PDB entry 5CFF | X-ray diffraction, 2.50 A resolution | chains A and C of the 4 polymer chains in the assembly

# Chain A (and C)
Protein: Miranda
Source organism: Drosophila melanogaster
Notes: chain C of this document is another copy of the same molecule, construct and numbering; everything in this record applies to it too
UniProt: Q9VDR7 (Q9VDR7_DROME); numbering as in UniProt (aligned over 514-589)
Amino-acid sequence (95 residues; each row starts with the number of its first residue):
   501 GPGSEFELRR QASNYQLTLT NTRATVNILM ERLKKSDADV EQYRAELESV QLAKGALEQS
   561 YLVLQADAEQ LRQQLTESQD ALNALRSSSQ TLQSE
Unresolved in the structure: 501-502, 590-595 (chain C: 501, 589-595)
Differences from the reference sequence: expression tag (501-513, 590-595)
Modified / non-standard residues: Mse-530 (selenomethionine; parent Met)
From the paper describing this entry:
  - contacts within the chain: Ser-536/Asp-537 (hydrogen bond), Ser-578/Gln-579 (hydrogen bond)
  - self-association interface (contacts with another copy of this molecule); pairs are residue here / residue on that copy: Ser-578/Ser-578 (hydrogen bond)
  - mutagenesis - L529E, L557E: abolished binding to Miranda (chain A)
  - mutagenesis - L529E, L557E: abolished binding to Staufen
  - mutagenesis - L529E, L557E: decreased binding to Brat
  - mutagenesis - L529E: unchanged localization

# How chain A and chain C interact
Pairs across the interface (68):
  Ser-504(A) / Ser-504(C)
  Ser-504(A) / Glu-505(C)
  Glu-505(A) / Ser-504(C)
  Leu-508(A) / Leu-508(C)  hydrophobic
  Leu-508(A) / Gln-511(C)  hydrogen bond (backbone-side chain)
  Gln-511(A) / Gln-511(C)
  Ala-512(A) / Gln-511(C)
  Tyr-515(A) / Tyr-515(C)  hydrophobic
  Tyr-515(A) / Leu-519(C)  hydrophobic
  Gln-516(A) / Tyr-515(C)
  Thr-518(A) / Leu-519(C)
  Leu-519(A) / Thr-518(C)
  Leu-519(A) / Leu-519(C)  hydrophobic
  Thr-522(A) / Thr-522(C)
  Val-526(A) / Val-526(C)  hydrophobic
  Val-526(A) / Leu-529(C)  hydrophobic
  Mse-530(A) / Leu-529(C)  hydrophobic
  Arg-532(A) / Leu-533(C)
  Leu-533(A) / Leu-529(C)  hydrophobic
  Leu-533(A) / Arg-532(C)
  Leu-533(A) / Leu-533(C)
  Leu-533(A) / Ser-536(C)
  Ser-536(A) / Ser-536(C)  hydrogen bond
  Ser-536(A) / Asp-537(C)  hydrogen bond
  Ser-536(A) / Val-540(C)
  Asp-537(A) / Ser-536(C)  hydrogen bond
  Asp-539(A) / Val-540(C)
  Val-540(A) / Asp-539(C)
  Val-540(A) / Val-540(C)  hydrophobic
  Val-540(A) / Tyr-543(C)
  Tyr-543(A) / Tyr-543(C)  hydrophobic
  Tyr-543(A) / Arg-544(C)
  Tyr-543(A) / Leu-547(C)  hydrophobic
  Arg-544(A) / Tyr-543(C)
  Glu-546(A) / Leu-547(C)
  Leu-547(A) / Glu-546(C)
  Leu-547(A) / Leu-547(C)  hydrophobic
  Val-550(A) / Val-550(C)  hydrophobic
  Val-550(A) / Gln-551(C)
  Ala-553(A) / Lys-554(C)
  Lys-554(A) / Ala-553(C)
  Leu-557(A) / Lys-554(C)
  Leu-557(A) / Leu-557(C)  hydrophobic
  Leu-557(A) / Glu-558(C)
  Glu-558(A) / Leu-557(C)
  Ser-560(A) / Tyr-561(C)
  Tyr-561(A) / Ser-560(C)
  Tyr-561(A) / Tyr-561(C)  hydrophobic
  Leu-564(A) / Tyr-561(C)
  Leu-564(A) / Leu-564(C)  hydrophobic
  Leu-564(A) / Gln-565(C)
  Gln-565(A) / Leu-564(C)
  Ala-568(A) / Leu-571(C)
  Arg-572(A) / Asp-567(C)  salt bridge
  Arg-572(A) / Leu-571(C)
  Gln-574(A) / Leu-575(C)
  Leu-575(A) / Gln-574(C)
  Leu-575(A) / Leu-575(C)
  Leu-575(A) / Ser-578(C)
  Ser-578(A) / Ser-578(C)  hydrogen bond
  Ser-578(A) / Gln-579(C)
  Gln-579(A) / Ser-578(C)  hydrogen bond
  Leu-582(A) / Ala-581(C)
  Leu-582(A) / Leu-582(C)  hydrophobic
  Leu-582(A) / Leu-585(C)  hydrophobic
  Leu-585(A) / Leu-585(C)  hydrophobic
  Leu-585(A) / Arg-586(C)
  Arg-586(A) / Leu-585(C)
Interface residues without a listed pair, chain A (44 interface residues in all): Glu-507, Leu-529, Gln-551, Leu-571
Interface residues without a listed pair, chain C (45 interface residues in all): Glu-507, Ala-512, Gln-516, Mse-530, Ala-568

# Summary
Chain A and chain C form an interface of 44 and 45 residues respectively; the contacts include 6 hydrogen
bonds and 1 salt bridge. Among the polar pairs are Arg-572(A)/Asp-567(C), Leu-508(A)/Gln-511(C) and
Ser-536(A)/Ser-536(C). The paper reports that L529E and L557E of chain A abolish binding to Miranda (chain A);
a self-association interface involving Ser-578(A).
Both chains are Miranda (Drosophila melanogaster). Entry 5CFF (Crystal structure of Miranda/Staufen dsRBD5
complex) was determined by X-ray diffraction.
